Entry 5FG9 (X-ray diffraction, 2.60 A resolution); this record covers chains Z and a of the 28 polymer chains in the assembly.

Chain Z:
Name: Proteasome subunit beta type-6
Source organism: Saccharomyces cerevisiae S288c
Notes: EC 3.4.25.1
Reference sequence: P23724 (PSB6_YEAST); residues 1-222 here correspond to UniProt positions 20-241 (UniProt number = residue number + 19)
Amino-acid sequence (222 residues; numbered 1 to 222; the number before each row is that of its first residue):
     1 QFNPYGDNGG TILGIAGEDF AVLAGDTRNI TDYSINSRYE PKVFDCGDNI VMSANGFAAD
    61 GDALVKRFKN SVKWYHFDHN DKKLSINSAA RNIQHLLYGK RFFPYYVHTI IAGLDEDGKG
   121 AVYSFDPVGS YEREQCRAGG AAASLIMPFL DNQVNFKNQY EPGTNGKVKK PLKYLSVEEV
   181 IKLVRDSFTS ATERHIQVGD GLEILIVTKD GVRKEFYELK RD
Ion coordination: Mg2+: Thr192, His195, Val198

Chain a:
Name: Proteasome subunit beta type-7
Source organism: Saccharomyces cerevisiae S288c
Notes: EC 3.4.25.1
Reference sequence: P30657 (PSB7_YEAST); residues -12 to 233 here correspond to UniProt positions 21-266 (UniProt number = residue number + 33)
Amino-acid sequence (246 residues; row label = number of the first residue in the row; numbers below 1 keep their minus sign (Thr-12 is residue -12)):
   -12 TQIANAGASP MVNTQQPIVT GTSVISMKYD NGVIIAADNL GSYGSLLRFN GVERLIPVGD
    48 NTVVGISGDI SDMQHIERLL KDLVTENAYD NPLADAEEAL EPSYIFEYLA TVMYQRRSKM
   108 NPLWNAIIVA GVQSNGDQFL RYVNLLGVTY SSPTLATGFG AHMANPLLRK VVDRESDIPK
   168 TTVQVAEEAI VNAMRVLYYR DARSSRNFSL AIIDKNTGLT FKKNLQVENM KWDFAKDIKG
   228 YGTQKI
Not modelled in the structure: -12 to 0

How chain Z and chain a interact:
Pairs across the interface (41):
  Gln1(Z) - Thr1(a)  hydrogen bond
  Phe2(Z) - Thr1(a)
  Phe2(Z) - Arg104(a)
  Phe2(Z) - Met107(a)
  Phe2(Z) - Pro109(a)  hydrophobic
  Phe2(Z) - Trp111(a)  hydrophobic
  Phe2(Z) - Leu132(a)  hydrophobic
  Phe2(Z) - Leu133(a)  hydrophobic
  Asn3(Z) - Leu133(a)
  Pro4(Z) - Arg104(a)  hydrogen bond (backbone-side chain)
  Pro4(Z) - Met107(a)  hydrophobic
  Pro4(Z) - Leu133(a)
  Tyr5(Z) - Arg104(a)
  Asn8(Z) - Val135(a)
  Ser34(Z) - His149(a)  hydrogen bond
  Ile35(Z) - Arg156(a)  hydrogen bond (backbone-side chain)
  Asn36(Z) - Tyr137(a)  hydrogen bond
  Asn36(Z) - Ser139(a)
  Asn36(Z) - Arg156(a)
  Ser37(Z) - Ser138(a)  hydrogen bond (side chain-backbone)
  Glu40(Z) - Arg128(a)  salt bridge
  Glu40(Z) - Tyr137(a)
  Glu40(Z) - Ser138(a)  hydrogen bond (side chain-backbone)
  Phe57(Z) - Arg104(a)
  Phe57(Z) - Leu133(a)
  Phe57(Z) - Val135(a)  hydrophobic
  Ala59(Z) - Tyr101(a)
  Ala59(Z) - Leu133(a)
  Ala59(Z) - Gly134(a)
  Ala59(Z) - Val135(a)
  Asp60(Z) - Tyr101(a)  hydrogen bond
  Asp60(Z) - Arg104(a)  salt bridge
  Asp62(Z) - Thr136(a)  hydrogen bond
  Ala63(Z) - Tyr101(a)
  Lys66(Z) - Glu94(a)  salt bridge
  Phe103(Z) - Arg104(a)
  Phe103(Z) - Ser105(a)
  Tyr105(Z) - Tyr101(a)
  Glu218(Z) - Arg161(a)  salt bridge
  Arg221(Z) - Asp160(a)  salt bridge
  Arg221(Z) - Arg161(a)
Interface residues without a listed pair, chain Z (25 interface residues in all): Gly6, Asn29, Tyr39, Lys100
Interface residues without a listed pair, chain a (22 interface residues in all): Leu142

Overview:
25 residues of chain Z and 22 residues of chain a are in contact, with 9 hydrogen bonds and 5 salt bridges.
Polar pairs include Glu40(Z)-Arg128(a), Asp60(Z)-Arg104(a) and Lys66(Z)-Glu94(a). Thr192(Z), His195(Z) and
Val198(Z) coordinate Mg2+.
Chain Z is Proteasome subunit beta type-6 and chain a is Proteasome subunit beta type-7, both from
Saccharomyces cerevisiae S288c; the structure, Yeast 20S proteasome beta2-T(-2)V mutant, was determined by
X-ray diffraction together with 5CZ4, 5CZ5, 5CZ6, 5CZ7, 5CZ8, 5CZ9 and 16 further entries from the same study.
